PDB entry 6RZT | electron microscopy, 14.70 A resolution (very low resolution: no residue pairs are listed; an interface is given only as per-side residue counts) | chains A and C of the 12 polymer chains in the assembly

[Chain A (and C)]
Protein: Putative mitochondrial dynamin protein
From: Chaetomium thermophilum
Notes: chain C of this document is another copy of the same molecule, construct and numbering; everything in this record applies to it too
Reference sequence: G0SGC7 (G0SGC7_CHATD); numbering as in UniProt (aligned over 219-913)
Amino-acid sequence (695 residues; row label = number of the first residue in the row):
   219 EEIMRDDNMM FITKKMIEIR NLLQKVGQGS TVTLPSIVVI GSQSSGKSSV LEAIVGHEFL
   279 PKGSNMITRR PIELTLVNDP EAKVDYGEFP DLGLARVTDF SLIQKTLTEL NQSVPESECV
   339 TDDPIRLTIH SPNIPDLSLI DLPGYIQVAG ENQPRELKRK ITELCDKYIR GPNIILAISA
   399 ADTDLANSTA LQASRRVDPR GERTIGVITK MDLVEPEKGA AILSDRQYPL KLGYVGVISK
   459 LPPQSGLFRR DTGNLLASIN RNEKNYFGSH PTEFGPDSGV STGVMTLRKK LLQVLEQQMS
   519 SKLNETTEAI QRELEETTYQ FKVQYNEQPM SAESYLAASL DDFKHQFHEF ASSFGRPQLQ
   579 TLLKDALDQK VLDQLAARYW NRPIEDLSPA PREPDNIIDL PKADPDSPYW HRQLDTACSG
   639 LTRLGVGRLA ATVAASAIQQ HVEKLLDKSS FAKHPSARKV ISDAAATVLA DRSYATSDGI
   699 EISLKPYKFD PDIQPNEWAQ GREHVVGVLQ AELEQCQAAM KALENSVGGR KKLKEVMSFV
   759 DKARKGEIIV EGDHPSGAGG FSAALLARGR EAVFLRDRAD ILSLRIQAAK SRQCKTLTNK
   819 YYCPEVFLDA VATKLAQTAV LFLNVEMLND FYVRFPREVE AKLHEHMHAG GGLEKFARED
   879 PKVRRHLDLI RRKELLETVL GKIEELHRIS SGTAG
Not modelled in the structure: 219-223, 333-338, 365-374, 459-470, 911-913
Cystine bridges: Cys812-Cys821
Swiss-Prot annotation at these positions:
  - region: Gly259 to Ser266 (G1 motif), Ile285 to Arg287 (G2 motif), Asp359 to Gly362 (G3 motif), Thr427 to Asp430 (G4 motif), Ile456 to Leu459 (G5 motif)
  - binding site (GTP): Ser262, Gly264, Lys265, Ser266, Ser267, Gly281, Lys428, Asp430, Ser457
  - binding site (Mg(2+)): Ser266, Thr286, Asp359
  - mutagenesis: Asp559 (D559A: Impaired mitochondrial morphology), Lys562 (K562A: Impaired mitochondrial morphology), Phe840 (F840D: Abolished GTPase activity)
From the paper describing this entry:
  - self-association interface (contacts with another copy of this molecule): Phe779, Ser780
  - mutagenesis - Y537A, D559A, K562A, R646A: unchanged binding to liposome
  - mutagenesis - Y537A, D559A, K562A, R646A: unchanged catalytic activity on liposome

[How chain A and chain C interact]
At this resolution (15 A) residue pairs are not listed: 9 residues of chain A and 6 of chain C lie at the interface.

[In short]
9 residues of chain A face 6 of chain C across their interface. UniProt lists 9 GTP-binding residues, 3
Mg2+-binding residues and 3 mutagenesis sites on chain A. The paper reports that Y537A, D559A and K562A of
chain A, among others, leave binding to liposome unchanged; a self-association interface involving Phe779(A)
and Ser780(A).
Both chains are Putative mitochondrial dynamin protein (Chaetomium thermophilum). Entry 6RZT (Structure of
s-Mgm1 decorating the outer surface of tubulated lipid membranes) was determined by electron microscopy (same
publication as 6RZU, 6RZV, 6RZW and 6QL4).
